Entry 1HT2 (X-ray diffraction, 2.80 A resolution); this record covers chains A and B of the 4 polymer chains in the assembly.

[Chain A (and B)]
Name: Heat shock locus hslv
Organism: Escherichia coli
Notes: chain B of this document is another copy of the same molecule, construct and numbering; everything in this record applies to it too
UniProt: P0A7B8 (HSLV_ECOLI); residue numbers follow UniProt; this construct covers 1-175
Chain sequence (175 residues; row label = number of the first residue in the row):
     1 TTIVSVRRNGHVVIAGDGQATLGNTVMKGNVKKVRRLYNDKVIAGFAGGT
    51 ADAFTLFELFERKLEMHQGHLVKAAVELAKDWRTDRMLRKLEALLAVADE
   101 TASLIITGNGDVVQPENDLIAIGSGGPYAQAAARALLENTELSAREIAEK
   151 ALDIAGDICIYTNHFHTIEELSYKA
Unresolved in the structure: 175
UniProt features mapped onto this chain:
  - active site: T2
  - mutagenesis: T2 (T2S: 80% reduced protease activity in the absence of HslU. Almost no effect in the presence of HslU; T2V: No protease activity)

[Interface between chain A and chain B]
Residue-residue contacts (12):
  K28(A) - V113(B)
  K28(A) - Q114(B)
  N30(A) - E116(B)
  T50(A) - D111(B)
  A51(A) - R83(B)
  A51(A) - N109(B)
  A51(A) - G110(B)
  A51(A) - D111(B)  hydrogen bond (backbone-side chain)
  D52(A) - N109(B)
  T55(A) - R83(B)  hydrogen bond
  M87(A) - T84(B)
  K90(A) - R89(B)
Also at the interface, not in a pair above, chain A (11 interface residues in all): T25, G29, G49
Also at the interface, not in a pair above, chain B (10 interface residues in all): P127

[Summary]
11 residues of chain A and 10 residues of chain B are in contact; the contacts include 2 hydrogen bonds. Polar
contacts include A51(A)-D111(B) and T55(A)-R83(B). From UniProt: active-site residue T2(A) and one mutagenesis
site on chain A.
Both chains are Heat shock locus hslv (Escherichia coli). Entry 1HT2 (Nucleotide-Dependent Conformational
Changes in a Protease-Associated ATPase HslU) was determined by X-ray diffraction (same publication as 1HQY
and 1HT1).
